8J49 - chains B and D of the 3 polymer chains in the assembly; structure by X-ray diffraction, 1.66 A resolution.

== Chain B (and D) ==
Molecule: Sequence-variable mosaic (SVM) signal sequence domain-containing protein
Organism: Onion yellows phytoplasma OY-M
Notes: chain D of this document is another copy of the same molecule, construct and numbering; everything in this record applies to it too
Reference sequence: Q6YQ57 (Q6YQ57_ONYPE); residue numbers follow UniProt; this construct covers 36-135
Chain sequence (100 residues; each row starts with the number of its first residue):
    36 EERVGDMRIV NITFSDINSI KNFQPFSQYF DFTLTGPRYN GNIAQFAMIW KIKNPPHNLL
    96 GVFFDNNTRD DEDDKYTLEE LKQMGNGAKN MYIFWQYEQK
What the authors report for this chain:
  - specificity-determining residues: Thr68, Ile84

== How chain B and chain D interact ==
Contacting residue pairs - 29 pairs, chain B then chain D:
  Asn46(B) - Thr48(D)
  Ile47(B) - Thr48(D)
  Ile47(B) - Phe49(D)
  Ile47(B) - Ser50(D)
  Ile47(B) - Tyr132(D)  hydrophobic
  Thr48(B) - Ile47(D)
  Thr48(B) - Thr48(D)  hydrogen bond (backbone-backbone)
  Thr48(B) - Phe49(D)
  Thr48(B) - Phe58(D)
  Phe49(B) - Ser50(D)
  Phe49(B) - Phe58(D)
  Ser50(B) - Asn57(D)  hydrogen bond (side chain-backbone)
  Ser50(B) - Phe58(D)
  Ser54(B) - Ser54(D)
  Ser54(B) - Asn57(D)
  Phe58(B) - Ser50(D)
  Phe58(B) - Tyr132(D)  hydrophobic
  Phe61(B) - Tyr132(D)
  Tyr127(B) - Tyr132(D)  hydrophobic
  Tyr132(B) - Ile47(D)  hydrophobic
  Tyr132(B) - Phe58(D)  hydrophobic
  Tyr132(B) - Phe61(D)
  Tyr132(B) - Tyr127(D)
  Gln134(B) - Pro60(D)
  Gln134(B) - Tyr127(D)  hydrogen bond
  Lys135(B) - Arg38(D)
  Lys135(B) - Arg43(D)
  Lys135(B) - Lys124(D)
  Lys135(B) - Asn125(D)  hydrogen bond
Other interface residues (no listed pair), chain B (14 interface residues in all): Arg43, Val45
Other interface residues (no listed pair), chain D (16 interface residues in all): Glu133

== In short ==
Chain B and chain D form an interface of 14 and 16 residues respectively; the contacts include 4 hydrogen
bonds. Polar contacts include Ser50(B)-Asn57(D), Gln134(B)-Tyr127(D) and Lys135(B)-Asn125(D). From the paper:
specificity determinants Thr68(B) and Ile84(B).
Both chains are Sequence-variable mosaic (SVM) signal sequence domain-containing protein (Onion yellows
phytoplasma OY-M). Entry 8J49 (Crystal structure of OY phytoplasma SAP05 in complex with AtSPL5) was
determined by X-ray diffraction together with 8J48, 8J4A and 8J4B from the same study.
